PDB entry 8TOP | electron microscopy, 3.52 A resolution | chains A and B of the 24 polymer chains in the assembly

[Chain A]
Name: HIV-1 BG505 DS-SOSIP gp120
Organism: Human immunodeficiency virus 1
UniProt: Q2N0S6 (Q2N0S6_9HIV1); the construct lacks a stretch of the UniProt sequence and is renumbered around it, so the offset changes along the chain: 31-141 = UniProt 30-140; 150-184 = UniProt 141-175; 189-309 = UniProt 188-308; 312-321 = UniProt 309-318; 2 more segments
Sequence (481 residues; row label = number of the first residue in the row; note: 15 numbers in that range are skipped by the numbering (no residue carries them; nothing is unmodelled there); a row labelled like 184A-184L holds insertion residues (184A, then the next letters in order)):
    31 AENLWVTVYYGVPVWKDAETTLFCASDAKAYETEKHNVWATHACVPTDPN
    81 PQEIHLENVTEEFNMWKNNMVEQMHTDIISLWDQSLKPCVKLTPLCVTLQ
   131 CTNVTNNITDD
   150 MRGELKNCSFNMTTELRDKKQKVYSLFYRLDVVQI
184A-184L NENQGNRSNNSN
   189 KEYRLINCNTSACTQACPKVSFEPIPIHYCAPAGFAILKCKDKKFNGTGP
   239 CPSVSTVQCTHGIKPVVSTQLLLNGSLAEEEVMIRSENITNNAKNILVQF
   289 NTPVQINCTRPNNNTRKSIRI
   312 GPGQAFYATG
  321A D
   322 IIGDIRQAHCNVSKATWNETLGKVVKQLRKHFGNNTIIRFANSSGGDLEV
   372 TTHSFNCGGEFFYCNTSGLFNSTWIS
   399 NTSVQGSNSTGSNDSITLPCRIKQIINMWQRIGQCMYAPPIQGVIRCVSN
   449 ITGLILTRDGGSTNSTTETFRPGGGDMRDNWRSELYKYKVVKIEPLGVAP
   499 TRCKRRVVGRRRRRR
Disordered / not traced: 58-65, 184A-184L, 399-409, 505-513
Construct notes: conflict Cys201 (Ile200 in Q2N0S6), Asn332 (Thr330 in Q2N0S6), Cys433 (Ala430 in Q2N0S6), Cys501 (Ala498 in Q2N0S6); expression tag (509-513)
Disulfides: Cys54-Cys74, Cys119-Cys205, Cys126-Cys196, Cys131-Cys157, Cys201-Cys433, Cys218-Cys247, Cys228-Cys239, Cys296-Cys331, Cys378-Cys445, Cys385-Cys418
Covalent attachments: N-acetylglucosamine (NAG) linked to Asn88, Asn133, Asn156, Asn160, Asn197, Asn234, Asn262, Asn276, Asn295, Asn301, Asn332, Asn339, Asn363, Asn386, Asn392, Asn448

[Chain B]
Name: HIV-1 BG505 DS-SOSIP glycoprotein gp41
Organism: Human immunodeficiency virus 1
UniProt: Q2N0S6 (Q2N0S6_9HIV1); residues 512-664 here correspond to UniProt positions 509-661 (UniProt number = residue number - 3)
Sequence (153 residues; row label = number of the first residue in the row):
   512 AVGIGAVFLGFLGAAGSTMGAASMTLTVQARNLLSGIVQQQSNLLRAPEA
   562 QQHLLKLTVWGIKQLQARVLAVERYLRDQQLLGIWGCSGKLICCTNVPWN
   612 SSWSNRNLSEIWDNMTWLQWDKEISNYTQIIYGLLEESQNQQEKNEQDLL
   662 ALD
Disordered / not traced: 512-516, 547-568, 664
Construct notes: conflict Pro559 (Ile556 in Q2N0S6), Cys605 (Thr602 in Q2N0S6)
Disulfides: Cys598-Cys604

[Interface between chain A and chain B]
Pairs across the interface (105; chain A residue first):
  Leu34(A) with Pro609(B); Trp610(B), hydrogen bond (backbone-backbone); Leu619(B), hydrophobic
  Trp35(A) with Asn607(B); Val608(B); Pro609(B); Trp610(B)
  Val36(A) with Thr606(B), hydrogen bond (backbone-side chain); Val608(B), hydrogen bond (backbone-backbone); Trp610(B), hydrophobic; Ile642(B), hydrophobic; Leu646(B), hydrophobic
  Thr37(A) with Cys604(B); Cys605(B)
  Val38(A) with Leu593(B), hydrophobic; Trp596(B), hydrophobic; Cys598(B), hydrophobic; Leu602(B); Cys604(B), hydrogen bond (backbone-backbone)
  Tyr39(A) with Ser534(B); Leu537(B), hydrophobic; Leu602(B); Ile603(B), hydrophobic; Trp623(B); Trp628(B), hydrophobic
  Tyr40(A) with Leu537(B); Leu544(B); Tyr586(B); Asp589(B); Gln590(B); Leu593(B), hydrophobic; Leu602(B), hydrogen bond (backbone-backbone)
  Gly41(A) with Leu537(B); Gln540(B)
  Val42(A) with Trp628(B), hydrophobic
  Pro43(A) with Leu523(B), hydrophobic; Ala525(B); Gln540(B); Leu629(B)
  Val44(A) with Trp628(B), hydrophobic; Asp632(B)
  Trp45(A) with Leu523(B), hydrophobic; Ala526(B), hydrophobic; Leu629(B)
  Lys46(A) with Asp632(B), salt bridge
  Thr51(A) with Ala578(B)
  Leu52(A) with Lys574(B), hydrogen bond (backbone-side chain)
  Ala73(A) with Trp571(B)
  Val75(A) with Gln575(B)
  Gln82(A) with Ala517(B); Leu520(B)
  Ile84(A) with Phe519(B), hydrophobic; Gly521(B); Phe522(B)
  Leu86(A) with Phe522(B); Leu523(B)
  Glu87(A) with Gly527(B)
  Asn88(A) with Gly527(B)
  Gln103(A) with Lys574(B)
  Asp107(A) with Trp571(B); Lys574(B), salt bridge
  Ser110(A) with Trp571(B)
  Leu111(A) with Trp571(B), hydrophobic
  Pro220(A) with Ala578(B), hydrophobic
  Ala221(A) with Leu544(B); Leu545(B); Ser546(B); Ala582(B)
  Gly222(A) with Asn543(B); Leu544(B); Arg585(B), hydrogen bond (backbone-side chain)
  Ala224(A) with Phe522(B), hydrophobic
  Thr244(A) with Phe519(B); Phe522(B)
  Gln246(A) with Phe519(B)
  Lys490(A) with Arg585(B)
  Ile491(A) with Phe522(B), hydrophobic; Leu523(B), hydrophobic; Arg585(B), hydrogen bond (backbone-side chain)
  Pro493(A) with Leu544(B), hydrophobic; Asp589(B)
  Leu494(A) with Asp589(B); Leu592(B), hydrophobic; Leu593(B), hydrophobic
  Val496(A) with Trp631(B), hydrogen bond (backbone-side chain)
  Ala497(A) with Met530(B), hydrophobic; Trp623(B), hydrophobic; Trp631(B)
  Pro498(A) with Trp610(B), hydrophobic; Ile622(B), hydrophobic; Trp623(B), hydrogen bond (backbone-side chain); Trp631(B)
  Thr499(A) with Trp623(B)
  Arg500(A) with Leu619(B)
  Cys501(A) with Cys605(B), disulfide
  Lys502(A) with Asn607(B)
  Arg503(A) with Trp596(B), hydrogen bond (side chain-backbone); Gly597(B); Cys598(B), hydrogen bond; Cys604(B); Cys605(B); Thr606(B); Asn607(B); Gln650(B); Gln653(B)
Other interface residues (no listed pair), chain A (47 interface residues in all): Glu32, Phe223, Glu492
Other interface residues (no listed pair), chain B (57 interface residues in all): Gly524, Ala533, Ala541, Ser612, Ile635, Tyr643
Cross-chain cystine bridges: Cys501(A)-Cys605(B)

[Summary]
The interface between chain A and chain B involves 47 residues on one side and 57 on the other, with 1
disulfide bond, 12 hydrogen bonds and 2 salt bridges. Among the polar pairs are Lys46(A)-Asp632(B),
Asp107(A)-Lys574(B) and Val36(A)-Thr606(B).
Here chain A is HIV-1 BG505 DS-SOSIP gp120 and chain B is HIV-1 BG505 DS-SOSIP glycoprotein gp41, both from
Human immunodeficiency virus 1. Entry 8TOP (Cryo-EM structure of HIV-1 Env BG505 DS-SOSIP in complex with
antibody GPZ6-b.01 targeting the fusion peptide) was determined by electron microscopy together with 8TDX,
8TE7, 8TJR, 8TJS, 8TKC, 8TL2 and 5 further entries from the same study.
